PDB entry 1I4F | X-ray diffraction, 1.40 A resolution | chains A and C of the 3 polymer chains in the assembly

# Chain A
Name: HLA class I histocompatibility antigen, a-2 alpha chain
From: Homo sapiens
UniProtKB: P01892 (1A02_HUMAN); residues 1-275 here correspond to UniProt positions 25-299 (UniProt number = residue number + 24)
Sequence (275 residues; numbered 1 to 275; the number before each row is that of its first residue):
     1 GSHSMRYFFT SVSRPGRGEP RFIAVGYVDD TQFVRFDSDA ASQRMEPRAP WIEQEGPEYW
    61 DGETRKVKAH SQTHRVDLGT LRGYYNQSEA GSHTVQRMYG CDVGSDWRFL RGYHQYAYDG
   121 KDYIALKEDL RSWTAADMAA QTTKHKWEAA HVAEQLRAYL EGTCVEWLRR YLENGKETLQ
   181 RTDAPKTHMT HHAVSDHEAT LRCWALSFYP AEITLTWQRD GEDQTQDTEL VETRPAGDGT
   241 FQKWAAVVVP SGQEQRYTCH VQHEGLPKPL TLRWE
Disulfides: C101-C164, C203-C259
Small-molecule neighbours:
  - 1PG (2-(2-{2-[2-(2-methoxy-ethoxy)-ethoxy]-ethoxy}-ethoxy)-ethanol), molecule 1: R6, F8, M98, R111, Y113, Q115
  - 1PG, molecule 2: E55, E58, Y59, T163, E166, W167, R170

# Chain C
Name: Melanoma-associated antigen 4
UniProtKB: P43358 (MAGA4_HUMAN); residues 1-10 here correspond to UniProt positions 230-239 (UniProt number = residue number + 229)
Sequence (10 residues; row label = number of the first residue in the row):
     1 GVYDGREHTV

# How chain A and chain C interact
Pairs across the interface - 42 pairs, chain A then chain C:
  M5(A) - G1(C)
  Y7(A) - G1(C)  hydrogen bond (side chain-backbone)
  Y7(A) - V2(C)  hydrophobic
  E63(A) - G1(C)
  E63(A) - V2(C)  hydrogen bond (side chain-backbone)
  K66(A) - G1(C)
  K66(A) - V2(C)  hydrogen bond (side chain-backbone)
  K66(A) - Y3(C)
  V67(A) - V2(C)  hydrophobic
  H70(A) - Y3(C)
  H70(A) - E7(C)  salt bridge
  T73(A) - E7(C)  hydrogen bond
  T73(A) - H8(C)
  T73(A) - T9(C)
  V76(A) - T9(C)
  D77(A) - T9(C)
  D77(A) - V10(C)  hydrogen bond (side chain-backbone)
  T80(A) - V10(C)
  L81(A) - V10(C)  hydrophobic
  Y84(A) - V10(C)  hydrogen bond (side chain-backbone)
  R97(A) - E7(C)  salt bridge
  Y99(A) - V2(C)
  Y99(A) - Y3(C)  hydrogen bond (side chain-backbone)
  Y116(A) - V10(C)
  T143(A) - V10(C)  hydrogen bond (side chain-backbone)
  K146(A) - T9(C)  hydrogen bond (side chain-backbone)
  K146(A) - V10(C)  hydrogen bond (side chain-backbone)
  W147(A) - H8(C)
  W147(A) - T9(C)  hydrogen bond (side chain-backbone)
  W147(A) - V10(C)  hydrophobic
  V152(A) - H8(C)
  Q155(A) - Y3(C)
  Q155(A) - R6(C)
  Q155(A) - H8(C)  hydrogen bond
  L156(A) - Y3(C)  hydrophobic
  Y159(A) - G1(C)  hydrogen bond (side chain-backbone)
  Y159(A) - V2(C)
  Y159(A) - Y3(C)
  Y159(A) - D4(C)
  T163(A) - D4(C)  hydrogen bond
  W167(A) - G1(C)
  Y171(A) - G1(C)  hydrogen bond (side chain-backbone)
Interface residues without a listed pair, chain A (32 interface residues in all): F9, M45, Y59, A69, Y123, T142, A150

# In short
32 residues of chain A and 9 residues of chain C are in contact, with 15 hydrogen bonds and 2 salt bridges.
Polar pairs include H70(A)-E7(C), R97(A)-E7(C) and Y7(A)-G1(C). Chain A binds compound 1PG.
Chain A is HLA class I histocompatibility antigen, a-2 alpha chain (Homo sapiens) and chain C is
Melanoma-associated antigen 4; the structure, Crystal structure of HLA-A*0201/mage-A4-peptide complex, was
determined by X-ray diffraction.
